1Y76 - chains A and D of the 4 polymer chains in the assembly; structure by solution NMR.

[Chain A]
Name: protein associated to tight junctions
Source organism: Rattus norvegicus
Notes: fragment: L27 domain
UniProt: O55164 (MPDZ_RAT); residues 4-65 here = UniProt positions 4-65
Amino-acid sequence (62 residues; row label = number of the first residue in the row):
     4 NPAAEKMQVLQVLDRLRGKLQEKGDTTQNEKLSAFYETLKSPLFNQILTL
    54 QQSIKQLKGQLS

[Chain D]
Name: MAGUK p55 subfamily member 5
Source organism: Homo sapiens
Notes: fragment: L27 domain
UniProt: Q8N3R9 (MPP5_HUMAN); residues 80-139 here correspond to UniProt positions 118-177 (UniProt number = residue number + 38)
Amino-acid sequence (60 residues; each row starts with the number of its first residue):
    80 AVKILEIEDLFSSLKHIQHTLVDSQSQEDISLLLQLVQNKDFQNAFKIHN
   130 AITVHMNKAS

[How chain A and chain D interact]
Pairs across the interface (51; chain A residue first):
  Gln-11(A) / Asp-108(D)
  Val-12(A) / Leu-111(D)
  Val-12(A) / Leu-115(D)
  Val-15(A) / Asp-108(D)
  Val-15(A) / Leu-112(D)
  Leu-16(A) / Leu-112(D)
  Arg-18(A) / Gln-104(D)
  Arg-18(A) / Asp-108(D)
  Leu-19(A) / Leu-100(D)
  Leu-19(A) / Ser-105(D)
  Leu-19(A) / Asp-108(D)
  Leu-19(A) / Ile-109(D)
  Leu-19(A) / Leu-112(D)
  Lys-22(A) / Leu-100(D)
  Lys-22(A) / Asp-102(D)
  Lys-22(A) / Ser-105(D)
  Leu-23(A) / Ile-96(D)
  Leu-23(A) / Leu-100(D)
  Lys-26(A) / Leu-100(D)
  Lys-26(A) / Asp-102(D)
  Asp-28(A) / His-95(D)
  Asp-28(A) / Thr-99(D)
  Gln-31(A) / Ser-92(D)
  Gln-31(A) / His-95(D)
  Gln-31(A) / Ile-96(D)
  Glu-33(A) / Lys-82(D)
  Glu-33(A) / Leu-84(D)
  Lys-34(A) / Leu-84(D)
  Lys-34(A) / Asp-88(D)
  Lys-34(A) / Leu-89(D)
  Lys-34(A) / Ser-92(D)
  Ala-37(A) / Ile-83(D)
  Ala-37(A) / Leu-84(D)
  Phe-38(A) / Leu-84(D)
  Phe-38(A) / Leu-89(D)
  Phe-38(A) / Val-116(D)
  Phe-38(A) / Phe-121(D)
  Phe-38(A) / Phe-125(D)
  Thr-41(A) / His-128(D)
  Phe-47(A) / Ala-124(D)
  Phe-47(A) / Phe-125(D)
  Phe-47(A) / His-128(D)
  Ile-50(A) / Ala-124(D)
  Ile-50(A) / Ile-127(D)
  Leu-51(A) / Ala-124(D)
  Gln-54(A) / Asp-120(D)
  Gln-54(A) / Asn-123(D)
  Gln-54(A) / Ala-124(D)
  Lys-58(A) / Asn-118(D)
  Lys-58(A) / Asp-120(D)
  Lys-61(A) / Asp-120(D)
Other interface residues (no listed pair), chain A (26 interface residues in all): Glu-8, Leu-35, Glu-40, Leu-46
Other interface residues (no listed pair), chain D (28 interface residues in all): Ala-80

[Overview]
The interface between chain A and chain D involves 26 residues on one side and 28 on the other.
Here chain A is protein associated to tight junctions (Rattus norvegicus) and chain D is MAGUK p55 subfamily
member 5 (Homo sapiens). Entry 1Y76 (Solution Structure of Patj/Pals1 L27 Domain Complex) was determined by
solution NMR, deposited together with 1Y74.
